PDB entry 8ILM | electron microscopy, 3.30 A resolution | chains H and M of the 19 polymer chains in the assembly

== Chain H ==
Protein: Ribulose bisphosphate carboxylase large chain
From: Synechococcus elongatus PCC 6301
Notes: EC 4.1.1.39
Reference sequence: P00880 (RBL_SYNP6); residues 1-472 here = UniProt positions 1-472
Chain sequence (472 residues; numbered 1 to 472; the number before each row is that of its first residue):
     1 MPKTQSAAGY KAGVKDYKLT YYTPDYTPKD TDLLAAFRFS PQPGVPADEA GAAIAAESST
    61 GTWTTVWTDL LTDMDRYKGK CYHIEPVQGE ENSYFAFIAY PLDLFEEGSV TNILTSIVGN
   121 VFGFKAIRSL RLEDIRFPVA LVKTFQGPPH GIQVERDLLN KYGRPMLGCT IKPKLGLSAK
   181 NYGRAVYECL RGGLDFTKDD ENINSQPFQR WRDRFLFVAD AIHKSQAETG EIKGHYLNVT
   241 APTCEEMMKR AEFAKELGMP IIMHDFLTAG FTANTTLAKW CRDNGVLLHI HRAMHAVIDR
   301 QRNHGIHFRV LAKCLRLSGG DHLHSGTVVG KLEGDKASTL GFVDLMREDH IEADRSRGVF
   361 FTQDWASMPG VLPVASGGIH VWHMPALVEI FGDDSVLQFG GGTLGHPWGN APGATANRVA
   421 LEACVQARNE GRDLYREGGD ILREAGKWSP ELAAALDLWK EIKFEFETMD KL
Disordered / not traced: 1-13, 470-472
Curated features (UniProtKB/Swiss-Prot):
  - motif: E461 to E467 (Interacts with RbcX2)
  - active site (Proton acceptor): K172, H291
  - binding site (substrate): N120, T170, K174, R292, H324, S376
  - binding site (Mg(2+)): K198, D200, E201
  - site: K331 (Transition state stabilizer)
  - modified residue: K198 (N6-carboxylysine)
  - mutagenesis: E49 (E49A/C: Does not form the RbcL8-(RbcX2)8 complex), A53 (A53H: Wild-type formation of the RbcL8-(RbcX2)8 complex), W67 to L71 (Alters the RbcL-RbcS interface, RbcS cannot displace RbcX2 from assembly intermediate), E106 (E106Q: Protein aggregates, forms RbcL2-RbcX(2)2 homodimer intermediate poorly), A126 (A126Y: Reduced formation of the RbcL8-(RbcX2)8 complex), R212 (R212S: Forms stable homodimer in presence of RbcX2 but does not form RbcL8 form), E461 to L472 (Remains bound to GroEL), F464 (F464A: Remains bound to GroEL), F466 (F466A: Remains bound to GroEL)

== Chain M ==
Protein: Protein BUNDLE SHEATH DEFECTIVE 2, chloroplastic
From: Arabidopsis thaliana
Reference sequence: Q9SN73 (BSD2_ARATH); residues 1-80 here correspond to UniProt positions 57-136 (UniProt number = residue number + 56)
Chain sequence (81 residues; row label = number of the first residue in the row; numbering starts at 0):
     0 MAANNNPQGT KPNSLVCANC EGEGCVACSQ CKGGGVNLID HFNGQFKAGA LCWLCRGKKE
    60 VLCGDCNGAG FIGGFLSTFD E
Disordered / not traced: 0-1
Construct notes: initiating methionine (0)
Disulfide bonds: C16-C65
Curated features (UniProtKB/Swiss-Prot):
  - zinc finger: P6 to T77 (CR-type)
  - binding site (Zn(2+)): C16, C19, E22, C24, C27, C30, C51, C54, E59, C62, C65

== How chain H and chain M interact ==
Contacting residue pairs - 35 pairs, chain H then chain M:
  V14(H) with V15(M); E20(M); G21(M)
  K15(H) with E20(M); G21(M); E22(M)
  G44(H) with N12(M); S13(M)
  E49(H) with S13(M), hydrogen bond; L14(M), hydrogen bond (side chain-backbone); V15(M)
  E57(H) with F70(M); G73(M); F74(M), hydrogen bond (side chain-backbone)
  G61(H) with A68(M); F70(M); F74(M)
  T62(H) with G67(M); A68(M)
  W63(H) with A68(M), hydrogen bond (backbone-backbone); F70(M), hydrophobic
  T64(H) with G21(M); E22(M); G23(M); G67(M), hydrogen bond (side chain-backbone); A68(M); G69(M)
  V66(H) with L61(M), hydrophobic; G67(M)
  W67(H) with L61(M), hydrophobic; N66(M), hydrogen bond (side chain-backbone); G67(M)
  F124(H) with G72(M); G73(M)
  A126(H) with L14(M), hydrophobic
Interface residues without a listed pair, chain H (19 interface residues in all): V45, P46, A53, A56, N120, K125
Interface residues without a listed pair, chain M (19 interface residues in all): L75, T77

== In short ==
Chain H and chain M each contribute 19 residues to their interface; the contacts include 6 hydrogen bonds.
Among the polar pairs are E49(H)-S13(M), E49(H)-L14(M) and E57(H)-F74(M).
Chain H is Ribulose bisphosphate carboxylase large chain (Synechococcus elongatus PCC 6301) and chain M is
Protein BUNDLE SHEATH DEFECTIVE 2, chloroplastic (Arabidopsis thaliana); the structure, The cryo-EM structure
of eight Rubisco large subunits (RbcL), two Arabidopsis thaliana Rubisco accumulation factors 1 ..., was
determined by electron microscopy (same publication as 8ILB, 8IO2, 8IOJ and 8IOL).
